6IDE - chains A and C of the 4 polymer chains in the assembly; structure by X-ray diffraction, 2.51 A resolution.

Chain A:
Protein: Transcriptional regulator LuxR family
Organism: Vibrio cholerae
Reference sequence: A0A0H6WEL7 (A0A0H6WEL7_VIBCL); residues 2-246 here correspond to UniProt positions 75-319 (UniProt number = residue number + 73)
Sequence (256 residues; row label = number of the first residue in the row; numbering starts at 0):
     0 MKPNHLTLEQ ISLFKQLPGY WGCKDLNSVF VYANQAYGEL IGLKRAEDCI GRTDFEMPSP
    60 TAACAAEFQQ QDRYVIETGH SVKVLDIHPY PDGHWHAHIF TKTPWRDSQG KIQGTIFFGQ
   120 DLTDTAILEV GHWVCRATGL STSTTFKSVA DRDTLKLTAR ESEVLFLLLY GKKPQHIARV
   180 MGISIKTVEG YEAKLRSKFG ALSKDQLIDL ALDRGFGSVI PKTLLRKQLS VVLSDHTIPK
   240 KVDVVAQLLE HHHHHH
Not modelled in the structure: 0-1, 142-152, 239-255
Differences from the reference sequence: initiating methionine (0); expression tag (1, 247-255)
Ligand contacts: 3,5-dimethylpyrazin-2-ol (A1U): Lys23, Phe29, Tyr36, Asp53, Thr60, Phe67, Asp85, Tyr89, Phe99, Lys101, Phe116
Reported in the primary citation:
  - binding site for 3,5-dimethylpyrazin-2-ol: Tyr36, Phe67, Gln70, Asp85, Phe99, Lys101
  - contacts within the chain: Gln70-Ser229 (hydrogen bond), Asp85-Ser229 (hydrogen bond)
  - mutagenesis - F67A, Q70A, K101L: abolished binding to 3,5-dimethylpyrazin-2-ol
  - mutagenesis - Y36F, F67I, F99A, S229A: decreased binding to 3,5-dimethylpyrazin-2-ol
  - mutagenesis - F99I: unchanged binding to 3,5-dimethylpyrazin-2-ol
  - binding site for the 18-nt DNA strand: Arg159, Lys172, Gln174, Ser183, Lys185, Glu188, Tyr190, Arg195, Lys203
  - specificity-determining residues: Lys185, Glu188

Chain C:
Molecule: 18-nt DNA strand
Sequence (18 nucleotides; row label = number of the first residue in the row):
     1 AGGGGGGAAA TCCCCCCT

Interface between chain A and chain C:
Contacting residue pairs (14; chain A residue first):
  Lys172(A) with DT11(C), phosphate contact
  Pro173(A) with DT11(C), phosphate contact
  Gln174(A) with DA10(C), hydrogen bond to the phosphate; DT11(C), hydrogen bond to the phosphate
  Ile184(A) with DT11(C), phosphate contact
  Lys185(A) with DC13(C), base contact
  Glu188(A) with DC12(C), base contact; DC13(C), hydrogen bond to the base
  Arg195(A) with DC13(C), salt bridge to the phosphate; DC14(C), salt bridge to the phosphate
  Leu201(A) with DC13(C), phosphate contact
  Ser202(A) with DC13(C), phosphate contact
  Lys203(A) with DC12(C), salt bridge to the phosphate; DC13(C), hydrogen bond to the phosphate

Summary:
10 residues of chain A and 5 residues of chain C are in contact; the contacts include 4 hydrogen bonds and 3
salt bridges. Polar contacts include Glu188(A)-DC13(C), Gln174(A)-DA10(C) and Gln174(A)-DT11(C). From the
paper: a binding site for the 18-nt DNA strand at Arg159(A), Lys172(A) and Gln174(A) among others; Y36F, F67I
and F99A of chain A, among others, reduce binding to 3,5-dimethylpyrazin-2-ol; 8 substitutions were tested in
all.
Here chain A is Transcriptional regulator LuxR family (Vibrio cholerae) and chain C is an 18-nt DNA strand.
Entry 6IDE (Crystal structure of the Vibrio cholera VqmA-Ligand-DNA complex provides molecular mechanisms for
drug design) was determined by X-ray diffraction.
